7PER - chains W and O of the 24 polymer chains in the assembly; structure by electron microscopy, 35.00 A resolution (very low resolution: no residue pairs are listed; an interface is given only as per-side residue counts).

[Chain W]
Molecule: Nuclear pore complex protein Nup155
From: Homo sapiens
Reference sequence: O75694 (NU155_HUMAN); residue numbers follow UniProt; this construct covers 1-1391
Sequence (1391 residues; each row starts with the number of its first residue):
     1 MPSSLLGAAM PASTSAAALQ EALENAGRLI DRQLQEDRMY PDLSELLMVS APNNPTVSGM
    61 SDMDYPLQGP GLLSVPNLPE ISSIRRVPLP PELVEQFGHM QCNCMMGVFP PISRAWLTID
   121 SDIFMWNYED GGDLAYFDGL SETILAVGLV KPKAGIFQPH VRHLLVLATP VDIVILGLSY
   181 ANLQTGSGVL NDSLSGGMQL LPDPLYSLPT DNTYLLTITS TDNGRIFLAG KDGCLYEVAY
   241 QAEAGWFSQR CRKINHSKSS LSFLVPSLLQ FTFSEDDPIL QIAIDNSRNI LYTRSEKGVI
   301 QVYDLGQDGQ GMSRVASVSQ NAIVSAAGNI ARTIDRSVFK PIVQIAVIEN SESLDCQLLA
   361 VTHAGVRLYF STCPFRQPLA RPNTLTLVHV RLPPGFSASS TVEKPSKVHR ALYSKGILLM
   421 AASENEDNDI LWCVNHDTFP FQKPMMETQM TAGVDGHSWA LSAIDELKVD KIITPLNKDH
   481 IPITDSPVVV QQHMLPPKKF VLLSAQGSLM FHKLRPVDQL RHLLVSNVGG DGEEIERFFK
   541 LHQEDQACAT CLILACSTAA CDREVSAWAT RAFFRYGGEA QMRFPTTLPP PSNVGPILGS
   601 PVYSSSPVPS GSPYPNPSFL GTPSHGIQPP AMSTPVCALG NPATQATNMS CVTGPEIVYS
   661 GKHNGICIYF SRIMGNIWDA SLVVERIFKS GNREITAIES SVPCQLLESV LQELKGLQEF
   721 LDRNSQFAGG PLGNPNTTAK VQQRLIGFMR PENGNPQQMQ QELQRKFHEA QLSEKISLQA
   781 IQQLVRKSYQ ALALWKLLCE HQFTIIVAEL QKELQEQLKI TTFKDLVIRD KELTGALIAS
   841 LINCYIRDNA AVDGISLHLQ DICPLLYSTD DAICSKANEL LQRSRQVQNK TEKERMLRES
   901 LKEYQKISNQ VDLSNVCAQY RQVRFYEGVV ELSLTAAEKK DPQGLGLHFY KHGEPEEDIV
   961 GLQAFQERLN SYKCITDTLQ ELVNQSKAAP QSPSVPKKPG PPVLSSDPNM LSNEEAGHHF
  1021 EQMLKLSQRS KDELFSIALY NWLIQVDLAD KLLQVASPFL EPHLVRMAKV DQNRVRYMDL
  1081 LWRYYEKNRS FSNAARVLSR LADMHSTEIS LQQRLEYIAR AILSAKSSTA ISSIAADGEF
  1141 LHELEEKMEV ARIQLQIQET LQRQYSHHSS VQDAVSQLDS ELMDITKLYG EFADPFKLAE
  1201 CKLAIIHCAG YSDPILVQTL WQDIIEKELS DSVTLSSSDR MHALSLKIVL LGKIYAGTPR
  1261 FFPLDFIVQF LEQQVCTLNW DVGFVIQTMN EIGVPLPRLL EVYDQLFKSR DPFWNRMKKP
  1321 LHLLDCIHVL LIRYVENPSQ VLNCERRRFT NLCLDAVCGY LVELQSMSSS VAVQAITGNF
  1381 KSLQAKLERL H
Not modelled in the structure: 1-19, 51-57, 61, 69-71, 183-193, 206, 242-252, 262-275, 314-315, 341, 377-379, 426, 466-473, 526-533, 559-560, 585, 590-657, 685-698, 731-768, 864-870, 888-897, 959, 984-1014, 1030-1033, 1070-1075, 1106, 1126-1138, 1313-1318, 1376-1391

[Chain O]
Molecule: Nuclear pore complex protein Nup93
From: Homo sapiens
Reference sequence: Q8N1F7 (NUP93_HUMAN); residues 1-819 here = UniProt positions 1-819
Sequence (819 residues; numbered 1 to 819; the number before each row is that of its first residue):
     1 MDTEGFGELL QQAEQLAAET EGISELPHVE RNLQEIQQAG ERLRSRTLTR TSQETADVKA
    61 SVLLGSRGLD ISHISQRLES LSAATTFEPL EPVKDTDIQG FLKNEKDNAL LSAIEESRKR
   121 TFGMAEEYHR ESMLVEWEQV KQRILHTLLA SGEDALDFTQ ESEPSYISDV GPPGRSSLDN
   181 IEMAYARQIY IYNEKIVNGH LQPNLVDLCA SVAELDDKSI SDMWTMVKQM TDVLLTPATD
   241 ALKNRSSVEV RMEFVRQALA YLEQSYKNYT LVTVFGNLHQ AQLGGVPGTY QLVRSFLNIK
   301 LPAPLPGLQD GEVEGHPVWA LIYYCMRCGD LLAASQVVNR AQHQLGEFKT WFQEYMNSKD
   361 RRLSPATENK LRLHYRRALR NNTDPYKRAV YCIIGRCDVT DNQSEVADKT EDYLWLKLNQ
   421 VCFDDDGTSS PQDRLTLSQF QKQLLEDYGE SHFTVNQQPF LYFQVLFLTA QFEAAVAFLF
   481 RMERLRCHAV HVALVLFELK LLLKSSGQSA QLLSHEPGDP PCLRRLNFVR LLMLYTRKFE
   541 STDPREALQY FYFLRDEKDS QGENMFLRCV SELVIESREF DMILGKLEND GSRKPGVIDK
   601 FTSDTKPIIN KVASVAENKG LFEEAAKLYD LAKNADKVLE LMNKLLSPVV PQISAPQSNK
   661 ERLKNMALSI AERYRAQGIS ANKFVDSTFY LLLDLITFFD EYHSGHIDRA FDIIERLKLV
   721 PLNQESVEER VAAFRNFSDE IRHNLSEVLL ATMNILFTQF KRLKGTSPSS SSRPQRVIED
   781 RDSQLRSQAR TLITFAGMIP YRTSGDTNAR LVQMEVLMN
Not modelled in the structure: 1-172, 235-249, 280-281, 456-458, 505-521, 766-777, 816-819
UniProt features mapped onto this chain:
  - modified residue: Thr49 (Phosphothreonine), Ser52 (Phosphoserine), Ser66 (Phosphoserine), Ser72 (Phosphoserine), Ser75 (Phosphoserine), Ser80 (Phosphoserine), Ser430 (Phosphoserine), Ser767 (Phosphoserine)
  - natural variant: Arg388 (R388W: In NPHS12), Gly591 (G591V: In NPHS12), Tyr629 (Y629C: In NPHS12)

[Interface between chain W and chain O]
At this resolution (35 A) residue pairs are not listed: 12 residues of chain W and 15 of chain O lie at the interface.

[In short]
12 residues of chain W face 15 of chain O across their interface.
Chain W is Nuclear pore complex protein Nup155 and chain O is Nuclear pore complex protein Nup93, both from
Homo sapiens; the structure, Model of the inner ring of the human nuclear pore complex, was determined by
electron microscopy (same publication as 7PEQ).
